7P3W - chains a and p of the 22 polymer chains in the assembly; structure by electron microscopy, 4.30 A resolution (low resolution: residue-level contacts below are approximate; hydrogen-bond / salt-bridge calls are withheld).

Chain a:
Molecule: ATP synthase subunit a
Source organism: Acinetobacter baumannii (strain ATCC 17978 / CIP 53.77 / LMG 1025 / NCDC KC755 / 5377)
UniProt: A3M137 (ATP6_ACIBT); numbering as in UniProt (aligned over 1-291)
Sequence (291 residues; numbered 1 to 291; the number before each row is that of its first residue):
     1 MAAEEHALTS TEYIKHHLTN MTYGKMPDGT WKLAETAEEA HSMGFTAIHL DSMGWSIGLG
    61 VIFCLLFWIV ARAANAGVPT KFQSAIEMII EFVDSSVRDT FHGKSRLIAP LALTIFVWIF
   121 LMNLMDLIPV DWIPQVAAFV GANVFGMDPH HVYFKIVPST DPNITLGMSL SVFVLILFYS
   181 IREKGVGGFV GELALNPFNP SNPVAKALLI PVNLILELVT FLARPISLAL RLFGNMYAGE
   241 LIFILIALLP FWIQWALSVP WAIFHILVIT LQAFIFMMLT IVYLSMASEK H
Disordered / not traced: 1-14

Chain p:
Molecule: ATP synthase subunit b
Source organism: Acinetobacter baumannii (strain ATCC 17978 / CIP 53.77 / LMG 1025 / NCDC KC755 / 5377)
UniProt: A3M140 (ATPF_ACIBT); numbering as in UniProt (aligned over 1-156)
Sequence (156 residues; each row starts with the number of its first residue):
     1 MNINLTLIGQ AIAFAFFVAF CMKFVWPPLI NAISERQRKI ADGLNAAEKA KADLADAQAQ
    61 VKQELDAAKA QAAQLIEQAN RRAAQLIEEA RTQAAAEGER IRQQAKEAVD QEINSAREEL
   121 RQQVAALAVT GAEKILNQQV DAEAHNAMLS QLAAKL
Disordered / not traced: 1

Chain a / chain p interface:
Contacting residue pairs (26):
  Val78(a) - Gln37(p)
  Pro79(a) - Gln37(p)
  Lys81(a) - Ile33(p)
  Lys81(a) - Gln37(p)
  Ser84(a) - Ile33(p)
  Ser84(a) - Gln37(p)
  Glu87(a) - Arg36(p)
  Met88(a) - Ala32(p)
  Met88(a) - Ile33(p)
  Met88(a) - Arg36(p)
  Glu91(a) - Arg36(p)
  Leu127(a) - Phe14(p)
  Pro129(a) - Gln10(p)
  Pro129(a) - Phe14(p)
  Trp132(a) - Leu7(p)
  Trp132(a) - Gln10(p)
  Trp132(a) - Ala11(p)
  Trp132(a) - Phe14(p)
  Gln135(a) - Leu7(p)
  Pro250(a) - Leu5(p)
  Pro250(a) - Thr6(p)
  Phe251(a) - Leu5(p)
  Trp255(a) - Leu5(p)
  Trp255(a) - Gly9(p)
  Val259(a) - Phe17(p)
  Ala262(a) - Phe17(p)
Other interface residues (no listed pair), chain a (21 interface residues in all): Lys15, Thr80, Ala85, Asp131, Ala247
Other interface residues (no listed pair), chain p (14 interface residues in all): Asn2, Ala13

Overview:
21 residues of chain a face 14 of chain p across their interface.
Chain a is ATP synthase subunit a and chain p is ATP synthase subunit b, both from Acinetobacter baumannii
(strain ATCC 17978 / CIP 53.77 / LMG 1025 / NCDC KC755 / 5377); the structure, F1Fo-ATP synthase from
Acinetobacter baumannii (state 3), was determined by electron microscopy, deposited together with 7P2Y and
7P3N.
